Entry 4XCI (X-ray diffraction, 3.00 A resolution); this record covers chains B and A.

== Chain B ==
Molecule: Thermosome subunit beta
Source organism: Sulfolobus solfataricus (strain ATCC 35092 / DSM 1617 / JCM 11322 / P2)
UniProt: Q9V2T8 (THSB_SULSO); residues 4-557 here correspond to UniProt positions 1-554 (UniProt number = residue number - 3)
Chain sequence (557 residues; row label = number of the first residue in the row):
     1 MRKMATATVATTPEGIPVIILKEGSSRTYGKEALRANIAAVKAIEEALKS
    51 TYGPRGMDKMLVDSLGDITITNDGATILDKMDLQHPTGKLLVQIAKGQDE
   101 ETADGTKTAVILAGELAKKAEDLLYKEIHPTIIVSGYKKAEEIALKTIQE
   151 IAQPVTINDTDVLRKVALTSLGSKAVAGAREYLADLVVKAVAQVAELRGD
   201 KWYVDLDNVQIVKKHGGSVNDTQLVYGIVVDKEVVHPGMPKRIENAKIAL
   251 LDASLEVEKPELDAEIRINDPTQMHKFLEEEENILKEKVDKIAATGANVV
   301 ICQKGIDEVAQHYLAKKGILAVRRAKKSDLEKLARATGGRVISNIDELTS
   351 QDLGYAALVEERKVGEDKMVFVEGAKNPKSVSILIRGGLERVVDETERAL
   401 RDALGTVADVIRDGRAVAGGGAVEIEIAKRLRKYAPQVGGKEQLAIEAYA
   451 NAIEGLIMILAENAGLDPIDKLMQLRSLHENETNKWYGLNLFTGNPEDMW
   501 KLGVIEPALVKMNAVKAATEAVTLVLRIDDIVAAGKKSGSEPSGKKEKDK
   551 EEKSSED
Not modelled in the structure: 1-28, 251-282, 296-298, 303-306, 318-319, 339-355, 536-557
Construct notes: initiating methionine (1); expression tag (2-3)

== Chain A ==
Molecule: Thermosome subunit alpha
Source organism: Sulfolobus solfataricus (strain ATCC 35092 / DSM 1617 / JCM 11322 / P2)
UniProt: Q9V2S9 (THSA_SULSO); residues 1-559 here = UniProt positions 1-559
Chain sequence (559 residues; numbered 1 to 559; the number before each row is that of its first residue):
     1 MAAPVLLLKEGTSRTTGRDALRNNILAAKTLAEMLRSSLGPKGLDKMLID
    51 SFGDVTITNDGATIVKDMEIQHPAAKLLVEAAKAQDAEVGDGTTSAVVLA
   101 GALLEKAESLLDQNIHPTIIIEGYKKAYNKALELLPQLGTRIDIKDLNSS
   151 VARDTLRKIAFTTLASKFIAEGAELNKIIDMVIDAIVNVAEPLPNGGYNV
   201 SLDLIKIDKKKGGSIEDSVLVKGLVLDKEVVHPGMPRRVTKAKIAVLDAA
   251 LEVEKPEISAKISITSPEQIKAFLDEESKYLKDMVDKLASIGANVVICQK
   301 GIDDIAQHFLAKKGILAVRRVKRSDIEKLEKALGARIISSIKDATPEDLG
   351 YAELVEERRVGNDKMVFIEGAKNLKAVNILLRGSNDMALDEAERSINDAL
   401 HALRNILLEPVILPGGGAIELELAMKLREYARSVGGKEQLAIEAFADALE
   451 EIPLILAETAGLEAISSLMDLRARHAKGLSNTGVDVIGGKIVDDVYALNI
   501 IEPIRVKSQVLKSATEAATAILKIDDLIAAAPLKSEKKGGEGSKEESGGE
   551 GGSTPSLGD
Not modelled in the structure: 1-16, 166-174, 203-394, 531-559

== Chain B / chain A interface ==
Residue-residue contacts (47):
  Ser50(B) - Asp525(A)  hydrogen bond
  Arg55(B) - Thr118(A)  hydrogen bond (side chain-backbone)
  Arg55(B) - Glu122(A)
  Gly56(B) - Lys523(A)
  Met57(B) - His116(A)
  Met57(B) - Pro117(A)  hydrophobic
  Met57(B) - Thr118(A)
  Met57(B) - Leu522(A)
  Met57(B) - Lys523(A)
  Met57(B) - Asp525(A)
  Asp58(B) - Lys523(A)  salt bridge
  Asp58(B) - Ile524(A)
  Asp58(B) - Asp525(A)  hydrogen bond (backbone-backbone)
  Lys59(B) - Asp525(A)  salt bridge
  Lys59(B) - Asp526(A)
  Met60(B) - Pro73(A)  hydrophobic
  Met60(B) - Ile524(A)  hydrophobic
  Met60(B) - Asp526(A)  hydrogen bond (backbone-backbone)
  Met60(B) - Leu527(A)
  Met60(B) - Ile528(A)  hydrogen bond (backbone-backbone)
  Leu61(B) - Ile528(A)
  Val62(B) - Ile528(A)  hydrogen bond (backbone-backbone)
  Val62(B) - Ala530(A)  hydrogen bond (backbone-backbone)
  Asp63(B) - Ala530(A)
  Ile68(B) - Pro73(A)  hydrophobic
  Ile68(B) - Lys76(A)
  Ile70(B) - Leu77(A)  hydrophobic
  Ile70(B) - Ile524(A)  hydrophobic
  Lys80(B) - Ala530(A)
  Met81(B) - Ile528(A)  hydrophobic
  Met81(B) - Ala529(A)
  Asp82(B) - Ala529(A)  hydrogen bond (backbone-backbone)
  Asp82(B) - Ala530(A)
  Ser173(B) - Lys523(A)  hydrogen bond (backbone-side chain)
  Ala175(B) - Lys523(A)
  Gly217(B) - Glu88(A)
  Ser218(B) - Glu88(A)
  Leu389(B) - Glu80(A)
  Leu389(B) - Ala84(A)  hydrophobic
  Arg391(B) - Leu77(A)
  Arg391(B) - Ala520(A)
  Glu462(B) - His116(A)  hydrogen bond (backbone-side chain)
  Asn463(B) - His116(A)
  Asn463(B) - Thr118(A)  hydrogen bond (backbone-side chain)
  Ala464(B) - Thr118(A)
  Gly465(B) - His116(A)
  Gly465(B) - Ile119(A)
Interface residues without a listed pair, chain B (29 interface residues in all): Ala47, Ile77, Lys174, Gly216
Interface residues without a listed pair, chain A (23 interface residues in all): Asn24, Glu516

== Summary ==
29 residues of chain B face 23 of chain A across their interface; the contacts include 11 hydrogen bonds and 2
salt bridges. Polar contacts include Asp58(B)-Lys523(A), Lys59(B)-Asp525(A) and Ser50(B)-Asp525(A).
Here chain B is Thermosome subunit beta and chain A is Thermosome subunit alpha, both from Sulfolobus
solfataricus (strain ATCC 35092 / DSM 1617 / JCM 11322 / P2). Entry 4XCI (Crystal structure of a hexadecameric
TF55 complex from S. solfataricus, crystal form II) was determined by X-ray diffraction, deposited together
with 4XCD and 4XCG.
